6ECH - chains A and B of the 4 polymer chains in the assembly; structure by X-ray diffraction, 2.19 A resolution.

Chain A (and B):
Protein: Pyruvate kinase PKLR
Source organism: Rattus norvegicus
Notes: EC 2.7.1.40; chain B of this document is another copy of the same molecule, construct and numbering; everything in this record applies to it too
UniProt: P12928 (KPYR_RAT), isoform P12928-2; residue numbers follow UniProt; this construct covers 1-543
Amino-acid sequence (550 residues; numbered 0 to 549; the number before each row is that of its first residue; numbering starts at 0):
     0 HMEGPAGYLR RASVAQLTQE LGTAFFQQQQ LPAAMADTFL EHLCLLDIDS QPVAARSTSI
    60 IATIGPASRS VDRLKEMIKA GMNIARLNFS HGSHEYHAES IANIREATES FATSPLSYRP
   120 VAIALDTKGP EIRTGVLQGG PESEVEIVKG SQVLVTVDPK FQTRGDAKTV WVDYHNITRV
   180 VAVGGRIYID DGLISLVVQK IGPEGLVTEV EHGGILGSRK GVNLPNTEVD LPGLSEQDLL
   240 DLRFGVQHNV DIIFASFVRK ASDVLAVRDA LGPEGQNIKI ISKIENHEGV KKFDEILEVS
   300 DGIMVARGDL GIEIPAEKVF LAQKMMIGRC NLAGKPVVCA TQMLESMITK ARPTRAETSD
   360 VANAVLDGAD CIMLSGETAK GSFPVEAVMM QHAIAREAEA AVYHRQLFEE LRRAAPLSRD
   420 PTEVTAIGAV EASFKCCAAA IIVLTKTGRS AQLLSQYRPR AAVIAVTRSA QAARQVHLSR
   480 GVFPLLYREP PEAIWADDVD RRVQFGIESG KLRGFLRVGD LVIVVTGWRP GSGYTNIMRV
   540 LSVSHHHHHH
Not modelled in the structure: 0-17, 546-549 (chain B: 0-19, 545-549)
Sequence notes: expression tag (0, 544-549)
Modified positions: Ser12 (phosphoserine; SEP)
Swiss-Prot annotation at these positions:
  - binding site (ATP): Arg163
Ion coordination: Mg2+ site 1: Asn87, Ser89, Asp125, Thr126 (together with ATP); Mg2+ site 2: Glu284, Asp308 (together with ATP, oxalate ion); Mg2+ site 3 near Asp308 (its only coordinating residue here)
Small-molecule neighbours:
  - ATP (adenosine-5'-triphosphate): Thr62, Ile63, Gly64, Pro65, Arg85, Asn87, Ser89, His90, Gly91, Tyr95, His96, Asp125, Arg132, Asp190, Lys219, Lys282, Glu284, Asp308, Ser374, Gly375, Ala378, Lys379
  - 1,6-di-O-phosphono-beta-D-fructofuranose (FBP): Leu443, Thr444, Lys445, Thr446, Gly447, Arg448, Ser449, Trp494, Arg501, Gly526, Trp527, Arg528, Pro529, Gly530, Ser531, Gly532, Tyr533, Thr534
  - oxalate ion (OXL): Arg85, Lys282, Glu284, Met303, Ala305, Arg306, Gly307, Asp308, Thr340, Met372

Interface between chain A and chain B:
Residue-residue contacts - 103 pairs, chain A then chain B:
  Gln29(A) with Leu320(B)
  Thr37(A) with Glu409(B)
  Phe38(A) with Gln405(B); Glu409(B), hydrogen bond (backbone-side chain)
  Leu39(A) with Gly327(B); Leu331(B), hydrophobic; Glu409(B), hydrogen bond (backbone-side chain); Leu410(B), hydrophobic
  Leu42(A) with Met324(B)
  Cys43(A) with Met324(B); Gly327(B); Arg328(B), hydrogen bond (backbone-side chain)
  Leu45(A) with Met324(B)
  Ile47(A) with His286(B); Val289(B), hydrophobic; Ile313(B), hydrophobic; Lys317(B), hydrogen bond (backbone-side chain); Ala321(B)
  Asp48(A) with His286(B), salt bridge
  Gln50(A) with Lys317(B), hydrogen bond
  Tyr187(A) with Arg351(B)
  Asp190(A) with Arg354(B), hydrogen bond (backbone-side chain)
  Gly191(A) with Arg351(B), hydrogen bond (backbone-side chain)
  Leu192(A) with Lys349(B); Arg351(B), hydrogen bond (backbone-side chain)
  Ser194(A) with Arg351(B)
  His211(A) with Ala350(B); Arg351(B), hydrogen bond
  His286(A) with Ile47(B); Asp48(B), salt bridge
  Val289(A) with Ile47(B), hydrophobic
  Arg306(A) with Arg354(B), hydrogen bond (backbone-side chain)
  Gly307(A) with Arg354(B), hydrogen bond (backbone-side chain)
  Gly310(A) with Arg354(B)
  Ala315(A) with Thr357(B)
  Glu316(A) with Ile393(B); Glu396(B)
  Lys317(A) with Ile47(B), hydrogen bond (side chain-backbone); Gln50(B), hydrogen bond; Glu396(B), salt bridge
  Phe319(A) with Ala361(B), hydrophobic; Glu396(B); Ala397(B), hydrophobic
  Leu320(A) with Gln29(B); Glu396(B); Ala400(B), hydrophobic
  Ala321(A) with Ile47(B)
  Lys323(A) with Leu42(B); Asn362(B), hydrogen bond; Leu365(B)
  Met324(A) with Leu42(B); Cys43(B); Leu45(B)
  Gly327(A) with Leu39(B); Cys43(B)
  Arg328(A) with Cys43(B), hydrogen bond (side chain-backbone)
  Thr340(A) with Arg354(B)
  Gln341(A) with Thr353(B); Arg354(B), hydrogen bond (side chain-backbone); Ala355(B)
  Met342(A) with Ala355(B)
  Lys349(A) with Leu192(B)
  Ala350(A) with His211(B)
  Arg351(A) with Tyr187(B); Gly191(B), hydrogen bond (side chain-backbone); Leu192(B), hydrogen bond (side chain-backbone); Ser194(B); His211(B), hydrogen bond
  Thr353(A) with Gln341(B)
  Arg354(A) with Asp190(B), hydrogen bond (side chain-backbone); Arg306(B), hydrogen bond (side chain-backbone); Gly307(B), hydrogen bond (side chain-backbone); Gly310(B); Thr340(B); Gln341(B), hydrogen bond (backbone-side chain)
  Ala355(A) with Gln341(B); Met342(B); Ala355(B); Glu356(B); Asp359(B)
  Glu356(A) with Ala355(B)
  Thr357(A) with Ala315(B)
  Ser358(A) with Asp359(B), hydrogen bond
  Asp359(A) with Ala355(B); Ser358(B), hydrogen bond
  Ala361(A) with Phe319(B), hydrophobic
  Asn362(A) with Lys323(B), hydrogen bond; Asn362(B)
  Leu365(A) with Lys323(B)
  Ala392(A) with Glu316(B)
  Ile393(A) with Glu316(B)
  Glu396(A) with Glu316(B); Lys317(B), salt bridge; Phe319(B); Leu320(B)
  Ala397(A) with Phe319(B)
  Ala400(A) with Leu320(B), hydrophobic
  Gln405(A) with Phe38(B); Gln405(B), hydrogen bond
  Glu409(A) with Thr37(B); Phe38(B), hydrogen bond (side chain-backbone); Leu39(B), hydrogen bond (side chain-backbone)
  Ala413(A) with Glu40(B)
Interface residues without a listed pair, chain A (63 interface residues in all): Asp46, Ser49, Pro51, Ile311, Ile313, Leu331, Glu344, Arg412
Interface residues without a listed pair, chain B (64 interface residues in all): Asp46, Ser49, Ile193, Ile311, Glu344, Pro352, Ala392

Summary:
Chain A and chain B form an interface of 63 and 64 residues respectively, with 29 hydrogen bonds and 4 salt
bridges. Polar pairs include Asp48(A)-His286(B), Lys317(A)-Glu396(B) and Phe38(A)-Glu409(B). Ligands of chain
A: 1,6-di-O-phosphono-beta-D-fructofuranose, ATP and oxalate ion.
Both chains are Pyruvate kinase PKLR (Rattus norvegicus). Entry 6ECH (Pyruvate Kinase Isoform L-type with
phosphorylated Ser12 (pS12) in complex with FBP) was determined by X-ray diffraction, deposited together with
6ECK.
